Entry 5TUY (X-ray diffraction, 2.60 A resolution); this record covers chains A and B.

[Chain A (and B)]
Molecule: Histone-lysine N-methyltransferase EHMT2
Source organism: Homo sapiens
Notes: EC 2.1.1.-, 2.1.1.43; chain B of this document is another copy of the same molecule, construct and numbering; everything in this record applies to it too
Reference sequence: Q96KQ7 (EHMT2_HUMAN), isoform Q96KQ7-2; residues 921-1188 here correspond to UniProt positions 887-1154 (UniProt number = residue number - 34)
Amino-acid sequence (268 residues; row label = number of the first residue in the row):
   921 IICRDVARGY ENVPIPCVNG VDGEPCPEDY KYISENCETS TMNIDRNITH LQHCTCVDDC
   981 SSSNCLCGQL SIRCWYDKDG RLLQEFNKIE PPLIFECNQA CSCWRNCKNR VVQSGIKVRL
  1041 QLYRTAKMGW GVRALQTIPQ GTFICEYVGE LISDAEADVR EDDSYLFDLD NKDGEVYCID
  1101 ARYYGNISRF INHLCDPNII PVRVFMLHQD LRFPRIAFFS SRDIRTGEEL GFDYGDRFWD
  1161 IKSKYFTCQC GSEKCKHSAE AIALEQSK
Disordered / not traced: 1188 (chain B: 921-922, 1091-1093)
Construct notes: conflict Lys-1188 (Arg1154 in Q96KQ7)
Curated features (UniProtKB/Swiss-Prot):
  - binding site (Zn(2+)): Cys-1021
Disulfide bonds: Cys-937/Cys-946
Metal / ion sites: Zn2+ site 1: Cys-974, Cys-987, Cys-1017, Cys-1021; Zn2+ site 2: Cys-974, Cys-976, Cys-980, Cys-985; Zn2+ site 3: Cys-980, Cys-1017, Cys-1023, Cys-1027; Zn2+ site 4: Cys-1115, Cys-1168, Cys-1170, Cys-1175
Residues lining bound ligands:
  - 7L6 (6,7-dimethoxy-N-(1-methylpiperidin-4-yl)-2-(morpholin-4-yl)quinazolin-4-amine): Asp-1074, Ala-1077, Asp-1078, Arg-1080, Asp-1083, Leu-1086, Asp-1088, Cys-1098, Tyr-1154, Arg-1157, Phe-1158, Ile-1161, Lys-1162
  - S-adenosylmethionine (SAM): Met-1048, Gly-1049, Trp-1050, Ser-1084, Tyr-1085, Arg-1109, Phe-1110, Ile-1111, Asn-1112, His-1113, Tyr-1154, Phe-1158, Trp-1159, Phe-1166, Thr-1167, Cys-1168, Gln-1169, Cys-1170
Reported in the primary citation:
  - binding site for 7L6: Asp-1083, Asp-1088

[Chain A / chain B interface]
Residue-residue contacts (47; chain A residue first):
  Arg-924(A) with Trp-1024(B)
  Asp-925(A) with Trp-1024(B)
  Arg-928(A) with Cys-1021(B), hydrogen bond (side chain-backbone); Ser-1022(B); Cys-1023(B), hydrogen bond (side chain-backbone); Trp-1024(B); Arg-1025(B), hydrogen bond (backbone-backbone)
  Gly-929(A) with Trp-1024(B); Arg-1025(B)
  Tyr-930(A) with Asn-1018(B), hydrogen bond (side chain-backbone); Gln-1019(B); Arg-1025(B); Arg-1030(B), hydrogen bond
  Lys-951(A) with Gln-1019(B); Ala-1020(B); Cys-1021(B), hydrogen bond (side chain-backbone); Ser-1022(B)
  Cys-957(A) with Ile-968(B), hydrophobic
  Glu-958(A) with Arg-966(B); Ile-968(B), hydrogen bond (backbone-backbone)
  Thr-959(A) with Asn-967(B), hydrogen bond (backbone-side chain)
  Asn-963(A) with Asn-963(B)
  Arg-966(A) with Glu-958(B); Arg-966(B)
  Asn-967(A) with Glu-958(B); Thr-959(B), hydrogen bond (side chain-backbone)
  Ile-968(A) with Cys-957(B), hydrophobic; Glu-958(B), hydrogen bond (backbone-backbone); Tyr-1104(B), hydrophobic
  Thr-969(A) with Tyr-1104(B)
  Asn-1018(A) with Tyr-930(B), hydrogen bond (backbone-side chain)
  Gln-1019(A) with Tyr-930(B), hydrogen bond (backbone-side chain); Lys-951(B)
  Ala-1020(A) with Lys-951(B)
  Cys-1021(A) with Arg-928(B), hydrogen bond (backbone-side chain); Lys-951(B), hydrogen bond (backbone-side chain)
  Ser-1022(A) with Arg-928(B), hydrogen bond (backbone-side chain); Lys-951(B)
  Cys-1023(A) with Arg-928(B), hydrogen bond (backbone-side chain)
  Trp-1024(A) with Arg-924(B); Asp-925(B); Arg-928(B); Gly-929(B)
  Arg-1025(A) with Arg-928(B), hydrogen bond (backbone-backbone); Gly-929(B)
  Arg-1030(A) with Tyr-930(B), hydrogen bond
  Tyr-1104(A) with Ile-968(B), hydrophobic
Interface residues without a listed pair, chain A (26 interface residues in all): Ile-953, Ser-960
Interface residues without a listed pair, chain B (27 interface residues in all): Tyr-952, Ile-953, Ser-960, Thr-969

[In short]
The interface between chain A and chain B involves 26 residues on one side and 27 on the other; the contacts
include 18 hydrogen bonds. Polar pairs include Arg-928(A)/Cys-1021(B), Arg-928(A)/Cys-1023(B) and
Tyr-930(A)/Asn-1018(B). Bound to chain A: S-adenosylmethionine and compound 7L6. The paper reports a binding
site for 7L6 at Asp-1083(A) and Asp-1088(A).
Both chains are Histone-lysine N-methyltransferase EHMT2 (Homo sapiens). Entry 5TUY (Structure of human G9a
SET-domain (EHMT2) in complex with inhibitor MS0124) was determined by X-ray diffraction, deposited together
with 5TUZ, 5TTG and 5TTF.
